Entry 4R71 (X-ray diffraction, 3.21 A resolution); this record covers chains A and B of the 3 polymer chains in the assembly.

# Chain A
Name: Elongation factor Ts, Elongation factor Tu
From: Escherichia coli
Reference sequence: chimeric construct of P0A6P1, P0CE48: residues 1-283 from P0A6P1 (EFTS_ECOLI) positions 1-283 (same numbers); residues 1001-1394 from P0CE48 positions 1-394 (UniProt number = residue number - 1000)
Chain sequence (694 residues; numbered 1 to 1410; 716 numbers in that range are skipped by the numbering (no residue carries them; nothing is unmodelled there); the number before each row is that of its first residue):
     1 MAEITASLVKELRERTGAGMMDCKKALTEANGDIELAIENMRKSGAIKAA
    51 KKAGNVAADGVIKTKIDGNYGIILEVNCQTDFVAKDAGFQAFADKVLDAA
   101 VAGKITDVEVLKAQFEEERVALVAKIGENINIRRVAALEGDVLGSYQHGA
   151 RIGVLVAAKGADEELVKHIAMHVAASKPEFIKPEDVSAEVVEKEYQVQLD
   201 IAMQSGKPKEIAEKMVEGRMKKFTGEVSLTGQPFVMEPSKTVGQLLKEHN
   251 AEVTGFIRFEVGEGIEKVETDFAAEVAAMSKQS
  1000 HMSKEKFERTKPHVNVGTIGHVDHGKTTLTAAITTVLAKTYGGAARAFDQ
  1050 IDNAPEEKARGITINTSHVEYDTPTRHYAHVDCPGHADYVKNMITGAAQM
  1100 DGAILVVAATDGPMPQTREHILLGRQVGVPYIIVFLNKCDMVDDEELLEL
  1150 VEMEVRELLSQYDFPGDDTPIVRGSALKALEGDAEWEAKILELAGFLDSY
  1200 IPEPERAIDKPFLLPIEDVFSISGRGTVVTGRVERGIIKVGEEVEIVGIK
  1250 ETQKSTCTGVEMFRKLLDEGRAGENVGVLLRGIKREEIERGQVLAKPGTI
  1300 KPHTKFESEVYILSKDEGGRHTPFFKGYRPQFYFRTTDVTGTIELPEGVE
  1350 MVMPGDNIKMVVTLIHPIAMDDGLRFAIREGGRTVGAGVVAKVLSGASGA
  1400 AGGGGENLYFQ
Unresolved in the structure: 1-3, 283, 1000-1001, 1043-1064, 1395-1410
Construct notes: linker (1000, 1395-1410)
Curated features (UniProtKB/Swiss-Prot):
  - region: Thr80 to Val83 (Involved in Mg(2+) ion dislocation from EF-Tu), Gly1019 to Thr1026 (G1), Gly1060 to Asn1064 (G2), Asp1081 to Gly1084 (G3), Asn1136 to Asp1139 (G4), Ser1174 to Leu1176 (G5)
  - binding site (GTP): Gly1019 to Thr1026, Asp1081 to His1085, Asn1136 to Asp1139
  - binding site (Mg(2+)): Thr1026
  - modified residue: Ser1002 (N-acetylserine), Lys1038 (N6-succinyllysine), Lys1057 (N6,N6-dimethyllysine), Lys1177 (N6-succinyllysine), Lys1249 (N6-succinyllysine), Lys1253 (N6-succinyllysine), Lys1295 (N6-succinyllysine), Lys1314 (N6-acetyllysine), Thr1383 (Phosphothreonine)

# Chain B
Name: RNA-directed RNA polymerase beta chain
From: Enterobacteria phage Qbeta
Notes: EC 2.7.7.48
Reference sequence: P14647 (RDRP_BPQBE); residues 1-589 here = UniProt positions 1-589
Chain sequence (595 residues; row label = number of the first residue in the row; numbers below 1 keep their minus sign (Ser-5 is residue -5)):
    -5 SGGGGSMSKTASSRNSLSAQLRRAANTRIEVEGNLALSIANDLLLAYGQS
    45 PFNSEAECISFSPRFDGTPDDFRINYLKAEIMSKYDDFSLGIDTEAVAWE
    95 KFLAAEAECALTNARLYRPDYSEDFNFSLGESCIHMARRKIAKLIGDVPS
   145 VEGMLRHCRFSGGATTTNNRSYGHPSFKFALPQACTPRALKYVLALRAST
   195 HFDTRISDISPFNKAVTVPKNSKTDRCIAIEPGWNMFFQLGIGGILRDRL
   245 RCWGIDLNDQTINQRRAHEGSVTNNLATVDLSAASDSISLALCELLLPPG
   295 WFEVLMDLRSPKGRLPDGSVVTYEKISSMGNGYTFELESLIFASLARSVC
   345 EILDLDSSEVTVYGDDIILPSCAVPALREVFKYVGFTTNTKKTFSEGPFR
   395 ESCGKHYYSGVDVTPFYIRHRIVSPADLILVLNNLYRWATIDGVWDPRAH
   445 SVYLKYRKLLPKQLQRNTIPDGYGDGALVGSVLINPFAKNRGWIRYVPVI
   495 TDHTRDRERAELGSYLYDLFSRCLSESNDGLPLRGPSGCDSADLFAIDQL
   545 ICRSNPTKISRSTGKFDIQYIACSSRVLAPYGVFQGTKVASLHEA
Unresolved in the structure: -5 to 0, 520-534, 572-589
Construct notes: linker (-5 to 0)
Curated features (UniProtKB/Swiss-Prot):
  - binding site (Mg(2+)): Asp274, Asp359, Asp360
  - natural variant: Leu71 (L71F: In strain: QB_1), Met130 (M130I: In strain: QB_ancestral, QB_1 and 3 more), Thr198 (I198T: this construct carries the variant), Leu251 (L251R: In strain: QB_1 and Qbeta_2_FR), Ser418 (S418G: In strain: QB_1 and Qbeta_2_FR), Asp500 (D500G: In strain: QB_2 and Qbeta_2_FR)
  - mutagenesis: Lys78 (K78A: Loss of RNA polymerase activity), Arg132 (R132M: Complete loss of infectivity; when associated with M-133), Arg133 (R133M: Complete loss of infectivity; when associated with M-132), Lys134 (K134A: Complete loss of infectivity), Lys137 (K137M: Complete loss of infectivity), Arg153 (R153A: Loss of RNA polymerase activity), Arg164 (R164A: 80% loss of RNA polymerase activity), His168 (H168A: 80% loss of RNA polymerase activity), Lys214 (K214A: Loss of RNA polymerase activity), Arg220 (R220A: Loss of RNA polymerase activity), Arg241 (R241A: Decreased initiation of RNA polymerase activity), Asp274 (D274A: Loss of RNA polymerase activity), 13 further mutagenesis entries in UniProt
From the paper describing this entry:
  - mutagenesis - R133A/K134A/K137M: abolished catalytic activity on genomic RNA
  - mutagenesis - E345A/D348A/D350A: unchanged catalytic activity on genomic RNA
  - mutagenesis - R133A: decreased catalytic activity on genomic (+)-RNA
  - mutagenesis - K134A/K137M, E345A/D350A: unchanged binding to RNA-directed RNA polymerase beta chain (chain B)
  - mutagenesis - R133A/K134A/K137M: increased catalytic activity on RQ200

# How chain A and chain B interact
Residue-residue contacts (105):
  Ser205(A) with Thr62(B); Pro63(B); Asp64(B), hydrogen bond (backbone-backbone)
  Gly206(A) with Asp64(B)
  Lys207(A) with Thr62(B); Asp64(B); Asp65(B), salt bridge; Arg442(B)
  Pro208(A) with Arg442(B)
  Ile211(A) with Asp440(B); Arg442(B)
  Lys214(A) with Pro441(B)
  Met215(A) with Val438(B); Trp439(B); Asp440(B); Pro441(B)
  Arg219(A) with Asp436(B), salt bridge; Val438(B)
  Lys222(A) with Asp436(B)
  Phe223(A) with Asp436(B)
  Pro233(A) with Leu477(B), hydrophobic
  Val235(A) with Trp487(B)
  Met236(A) with Trp487(B)
  Pro238(A) with Arg489(B)
  Thr1065(A) with Ala536(B), hydrogen bond (backbone-backbone)
  Lys1090(A) with Asp537(B), salt bridge
  Asn1091(A) with Asp537(B)
  Thr1094(A) with Asp537(B), hydrogen bond; Ala540(B)
  Ala1096(A) with Ala536(B); Asp537(B)
  Glu1216(A) with Arg516(B), salt bridge; Cys546(B); Ser548(B), hydrogen bond; Pro550(B)
  Asp1217(A) with Arg503(B), salt bridge; Pro550(B)
  Val1218(A) with Arg503(B), hydrogen bond (backbone-side chain); Glu505(B)
  Phe1219(A) with Arg503(B); Glu505(B); Ser508(B); Tyr509(B); Asp512(B)
  Ser1220(A) with Glu505(B)
  Ile1221(A) with Leu506(B), hydrophobic; Tyr509(B), hydrophobic
  Arg1224(A) with Tyr509(B)
  Val1227(A) with Tyr509(B), hydrophobic
  Thr1229(A) with Tyr509(B); Asp512(B), hydrogen bond; Leu513(B); Arg516(B)
  Gly1230(A) with Arg516(B)
  Arg1231(A) with Arg516(B)
  Glu1260(A) with His195(B), salt bridge; Phe196(B); Tyr509(B), hydrogen bond; Leu513(B)
  Met1261(A) with His195(B); Phe196(B); Leu513(B), hydrophobic
  Phe1262(A) with Thr194(B), hydrogen bond (backbone-side chain); His195(B); Leu513(B); Phe514(B), hydrophobic; Cys517(B), hydrophobic
  Arg1263(A) with Ser193(B); Cys517(B)
  Lys1264(A) with His195(B)
  Asn1274(A) with Arg516(B), hydrogen bond
  Arg1284(A) with Arg503(B); Glu505(B), salt bridge
  Arg1289(A) with Cys546(B); Ser548(B), hydrogen bond (side chain-backbone); Pro550(B)
  Leu1312(A) with Leu538(B), hydrophobic; Ile541(B), hydrophobic
  Glu1316(A) with Leu538(B)
  Arg1319(A) with Trp487(B), hydrogen bond (side chain-backbone)
  His1320(A) with Arg489(B); Ser568(B); Ser569(B)
  Phe1323(A) with Trp487(B), hydrophobic
  Phe1324(A) with Trp487(B), hydrophobic
  Gly1326(A) with Trp487(B)
  Tyr1327(A) with Gly486(B); Trp487(B); Ile488(B), hydrophobic
  Arg1328(A) with Gly486(B), hydrogen bond (backbone-backbone); Ile488(B)
  Tyr1332(A) with Leu544(B); Ile545(B), hydrophobic; Cys546(B), hydrogen bond (side chain-backbone)
  Arg1334(A) with Leu544(B); Cys546(B)
  Phe1375(A) with Leu544(B)
  Ala1376(A) with Leu544(B); Ile545(B), hydrophobic
  Arg1378(A) with Ile545(B)
  Glu1379(A) with Ile488(B); Ala566(B)
  Arg1382(A) with Ser568(B)
  Thr1383(A) with Ile541(B)
  Ala1386(A) with Ile541(B), hydrophobic
Interface residues without a listed pair, chain A (69 interface residues in all): Gln204, Gly218, Glu226, Ser239, Gly1095, Leu1265, Gly1276, Leu1278, Lys1325, Pro1329, Gln1330, Thr1335, Arg1374
Interface residues without a listed pair, chain B (50 interface residues in all): Leu190, Val405, Ile435, Asn484, Tyr490, Thr551, Cys567, Val571

# Overview
69 residues of chain A and 50 residues of chain B are in contact, with 13 hydrogen bonds and 7 salt bridges.
Polar contacts include Lys207(A)-Asp65(B), Arg219(A)-Asp436(B) and Lys1090(A)-Asp537(B). The paper reports
that R133A/K134A/K137M of chain B abolish catalytic activity on genomic RNA; R133A of chain B reduces
catalytic activity on genomic (+)-RNA; 5 substitutions were tested in all.
Chain A is Elongation factor Ts, Elongation factor Tu (Escherichia coli) and chain B is RNA-directed RNA
polymerase beta chain (Enterobacteria phage Qbeta); the structure, Structure of the Qbeta holoenzyme complex
in the P1211 crystal form, was determined by X-ray diffraction.
